Entry 3MS6 (X-ray diffraction, 2.08 A resolution); this record covers chain A.

Chain A:
Name: Hepatitis B virus X-interacting protein
Source organism: Homo sapiens
Reference sequence: O43504 (HBXIP_HUMAN); residue numbers follow UniProt; this construct covers 1-91
Chain sequence (99 residues; numbered 1 to 99; the number before each row is that of its first residue):
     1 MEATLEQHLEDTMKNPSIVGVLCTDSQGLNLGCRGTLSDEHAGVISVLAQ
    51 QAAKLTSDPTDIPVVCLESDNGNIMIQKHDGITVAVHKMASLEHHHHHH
Disordered / not traced: 92-99
Construct notes: expression tag (92-99)
Modified residues: Mse1, Mse13, Mse75, Mse89 (selenomethionine; parent Met)
UniProt features mapped onto this chain:
  - modified residue: Mse1 (N-acetylmethionine)
  - mutagenesis: Thr12 (T12A: No change), Thr36 (T36A: No interaction with XABX14-154 (truncated form of HBX))

Summary:
UniProt lists 2 mutagenesis sites.
Chain A is Hepatitis B virus X-interacting protein (Homo sapiens); the structure, Crystal structure of
Hepatitis B X-Interacting Protein (HBXIP), was determined by X-ray diffraction.
